Entry 1EJH (X-ray diffraction, 2.20 A resolution); this record covers chains A and E.

Chain A:
Molecule: Eukaryotic initiation factor 4E
Source organism: Mus musculus
Notes: fragment: 28-217
Reference sequence: P63073 (IF4E_MOUSE); residue numbers follow UniProt; this construct covers 28-217
Sequence (190 residues; each row starts with the number of its first residue):
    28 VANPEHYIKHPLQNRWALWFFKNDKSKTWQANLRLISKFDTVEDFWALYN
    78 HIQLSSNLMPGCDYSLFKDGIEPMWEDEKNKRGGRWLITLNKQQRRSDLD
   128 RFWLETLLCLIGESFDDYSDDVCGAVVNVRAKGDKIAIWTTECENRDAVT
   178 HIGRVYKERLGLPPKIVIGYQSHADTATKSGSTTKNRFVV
Not modelled in the structure: 28-31, 206-211
Swiss-Prot annotation at these positions:
  - region (EIF4EBP1/2/3 binding): His37 to Gln40, Trp73 to Asn77, Glu132 to Gly139
  - binding site (mRNA): Trp56, Gln57, Trp102, Glu103, Arg157 to Lys162, Thr205 to Ser207
  - modified residue: Ser209 (Phosphoserine)
  - mutagenesis: Ser53 (S53A: No increase in protein levels of ODC1 or CCND1 in NIH 3T3 cells overexpressing the mutant in comparison to a 3-fold increase in cells overexpressing the wild-type ...), Trp56 (W56A: Abolishes mRNA nuclear export. Impairs nuclear pore complex reprogramming. No effect on interaction with PML or viral Z protein but reduces binding to the mRNA cap. Capable of AKT1 activation ...), Val69 (V69A: Reduces interaction with LRPPRC. Abolishes interaction with LRPPRC and abolishes CCND1 mRNA export; when associated with A-73), Trp73 (W73A: Binding to CYFIP1 reduced by 70%. Does not affect mRNA nuclear export or nuclear pore complex reprogramming. Does not affect affinity for mRNA cap. Reduces interaction with LRPPRC ...), Arg157 (R157E: Abolishes binding to the 4ESE element in mRNAs; when associated with E-159 and E-162), Lys159 (K159E: Abolishes binding to the 4ESE element in mRNAs; when associated with E-157 and E-162), Lys162 (K162E: Abolishes binding to the 4ESE element in mRNAs; when associated with E-157 and E-159), Ser209 to Thr210 (Abolishes phosphorylation, abrogates the ability to transform cells and impairs nuclear export of CCND1 but does not affect subcellular location), Ser209 (S209A: Abolishes phosphorylation and abrogates the ability to transform cells; S209D: Abolishes phosphorylation and abrogates the ability to transform cells)

Chain E:
Molecule: Eukaryotic initiation factor 4GII
Notes: fragment: 622-637
Sequence (16 residues; each row starts with the number of its first residue):
   622 KQYDREFLLDFQFMPA
Not modelled in the structure: 636-637

Interface between chain A and chain E:
Pairs across the interface (22):
  His37(A) - Tyr624(E)
  His37(A) - Phe628(E)
  His37(A) - Phe632(E)
  Pro38(A) - Lys622(E)
  Pro38(A) - Tyr624(E)  hydrogen bond (backbone-side chain)
  Gln40(A) - Lys622(E)  hydrogen bond (side chain-backbone)
  Val69(A) - Leu629(E)  hydrophobic
  Glu70(A) - Phe632(E)
  Trp73(A) - Leu629(E)  hydrogen bond (side chain-backbone)
  Trp73(A) - Leu630(E)  hydrophobic
  Trp73(A) - Phe632(E)
  Trp73(A) - Gln633(E)
  Asn77(A) - Gln633(E)  hydrogen bond (side chain-backbone)
  Glu132(A) - Arg626(E)  salt bridge
  Leu135(A) - Leu629(E)
  Leu135(A) - Leu630(E)  hydrophobic
  Gly139(A) - Gln623(E)
  Gly139(A) - Tyr624(E)  hydrogen bond (backbone-backbone)
  Glu140(A) - Lys622(E)
  Glu140(A) - Gln623(E)
  Asp143(A) - Gln623(E)  hydrogen bond
  Arg186(A) - Arg626(E)
Also at the interface, not in a pair above, chain A (16 interface residues in all): Leu39, Tyr76, Ile138

Overview:
16 residues of chain A face 9 of chain E across their interface, with 6 hydrogen bonds and 1 salt bridge.
Polar pairs include Glu132(A)-Arg626(E), Pro38(A)-Tyr624(E) and Gln40(A)-Lys622(E). UniProt lists 13
mRNA-binding residues and 9 mutagenesis sites on chain A.
Chain A is Eukaryotic initiation factor 4E (Mus musculus) and chain E is Eukaryotic initiation factor 4GII;
the structure, EIF4E/EIF4G peptide/7-methyl-GDP, was determined by X-ray diffraction (same publication as
1EJ4).
